Entry 5LGR (X-ray diffraction, 2.00 A resolution); this record covers chains B and D of the 8 polymer chains in the assembly.

# Chain B (and D)
Name: Histone-arginine methyltransferase CARM1
From: Mus musculus
Notes: EC 2.1.1.319; chain D of this document is another copy of the same molecule, construct and numbering; everything in this record applies to it too
UniProtKB: Q9WVG6 (CARM1_MOUSE), isoform Q9WVG6-2; numbering as in UniProt (aligned over 130-487)
Chain sequence (361 residues; each row starts with the number of its first residue):
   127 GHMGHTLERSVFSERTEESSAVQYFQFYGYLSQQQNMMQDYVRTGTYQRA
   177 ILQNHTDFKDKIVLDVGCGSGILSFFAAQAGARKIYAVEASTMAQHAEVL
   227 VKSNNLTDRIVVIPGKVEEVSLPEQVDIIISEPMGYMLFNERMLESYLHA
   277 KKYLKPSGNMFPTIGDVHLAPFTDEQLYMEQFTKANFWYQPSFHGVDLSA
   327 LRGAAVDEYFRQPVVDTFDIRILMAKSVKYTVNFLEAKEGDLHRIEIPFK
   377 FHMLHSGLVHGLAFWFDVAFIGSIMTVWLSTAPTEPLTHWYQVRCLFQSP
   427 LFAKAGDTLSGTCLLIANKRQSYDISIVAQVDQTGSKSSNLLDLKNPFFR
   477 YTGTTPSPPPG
Not modelled in the structure: 127-134, 478-487
Construct notes: expression tag (127-129)
Ligand contacts:
  - L-prolinamide (LPD): Leu-413, Thr-414, His-415, Tyr-417
  - PG6 (1-(2-methoxy-ethoxy)-2-{2-[2-(2-methoxy-ethoxy]-ethoxy}-ethane): Ser-136, Glu-244, Glu-245, Val-246, Ser-247, Lys-278, Tyr-279
  - QVR ((2R,3R,4S,5R)-2-(6-aminopurin-9-yl)-5-[(E)-prop-1-enyl]oxolane-3,4-diol): Phe-138, Tyr-150, Phe-151, Tyr-154, Gln-160, Gly-193, Gly-195, Val-214, Glu-215, Ala-216, Ser-217, Gly-241, Lys-242, Val-243, Glu-244, Glu-258, Met-260, Glu-267, Met-269, Ser-272
Curated features (UniProtKB/Swiss-Prot):
  - region: Arg-347 to Leu-380 (Required for nuclear translocation)
  - binding site (S-adenosyl-L-methionine): Gln-160, Arg-169, Gly-193, Glu-215, Glu-244, Ser-272
  - modified residue: Ser-217 (Phosphoserine)
  - cross-link: Lys-228 (Glycyl lysine isopeptide (Lys-Gly) (interchain with G-Cter in ubiquitin))
  - mutagenesis: Tyr-154 (Y154A/F/R: Loss of S-adenosyl-L-methionine binding. Loss of protein methyltransferase activity), Arg-169 (R169A: Loss of protein methyltransferase activity), Tyr-173 (Y173A: Reduces protein methyltransferase activity), Val-189 to Asp-191 (Abolishes histone methyltransferase activity and coactivator activity), Ser-217 (S217A: Loss of S-adenosyl-L-methionine binding. Loss of protein methyltransferase activity. Localized in the nucleus; S217C/T: Loss of S-adenosyl-L-methionine binding ...), Ser-229 (S229E: Abolishes dimerization), Glu-267 (E267Q: Abolishes histone methyltransferase activity and reduces coactivator activity)
From the paper describing this entry:
  - catalytic residues: Glu-258, Glu-267 (citing earlier work)

# How chain B and chain D interact
Residue-residue contacts (23; chain B residue first):
  Phe-308(B) with Tyr-315(D)
  Asn-312(B) with Phe-308(D)
  Tyr-315(B) with Val-332(D)
  Gln-316(B) with Ser-425(D)
  Pro-317(B) with Ser-425(D)
  Ser-318(B) with Gly-461(D); Ser-462(D), hydrogen bond (backbone-side chain); Lys-463(D), hydrogen bond (side chain-backbone)
  His-320(B) with Thr-460(D)
  Gly-321(B) with Thr-460(D); Gly-461(D); Ser-462(D)
  Arg-328(B) with Arg-328(D)
  Val-332(B) with Tyr-315(D)
  Gln-424(B) with Tyr-315(D)
  Ser-425(B) with Gln-316(D); Pro-317(D)
  Thr-460(B) with His-320(D); Gly-321(D)
  Gly-461(B) with Ser-318(D), hydrogen bond (backbone-side chain); Gly-321(D)
  Ser-462(B) with Ser-318(D), hydrogen bond (side chain-backbone)
  Lys-463(B) with Ser-318(D), hydrogen bond (backbone-side chain)
Other interface residues (no listed pair), chain B (17 interface residues in all): Met-305
Other interface residues (no listed pair), chain D (16 interface residues in all): Met-305, Gln-424

# Summary
17 residues of chain B and 16 residues of chain D are in contact, with 5 hydrogen bonds. Polar pairs include
Ser-318(B)/Ser-462(D), Ser-318(B)/Lys-463(D) and Gly-461(B)/Ser-318(D). Bound to chain B: compound PG6,
compound QVR and L-prolinamide. From UniProt: 6 S-adenosyl-L-methionine-binding residues and 9 mutagenesis
sites on chain B. The paper reports catalytic residues Glu-258(B) and Glu-267(B).
Both chains are Histone-arginine methyltransferase CARM1 (Mus musculus). Entry 5LGR (Crystal structure of
mouse CARM1 in complex with ligand P1C3u) was determined by X-ray diffraction, deposited together with 5LGP,
5LGQ and 5LGS.
